PDB entry 7WKL | X-ray diffraction, 1.88 A resolution | chains A and B of the 4 polymer chains in the assembly

[Chain A (and B)]
Name: Amidohydrolase 2
Source organism: Aspergillus oryzae
Notes: chain B of this document is another copy of the same molecule, construct and numbering; everything in this record applies to it too
Reference sequence: A0A1S9DW14 (A0A1S9DW14_ASPOZ); residues 1-338 here = UniProt positions 1-338
Amino-acid sequence (339 residues; row label = number of the first residue in the row; numbering starts at 0):
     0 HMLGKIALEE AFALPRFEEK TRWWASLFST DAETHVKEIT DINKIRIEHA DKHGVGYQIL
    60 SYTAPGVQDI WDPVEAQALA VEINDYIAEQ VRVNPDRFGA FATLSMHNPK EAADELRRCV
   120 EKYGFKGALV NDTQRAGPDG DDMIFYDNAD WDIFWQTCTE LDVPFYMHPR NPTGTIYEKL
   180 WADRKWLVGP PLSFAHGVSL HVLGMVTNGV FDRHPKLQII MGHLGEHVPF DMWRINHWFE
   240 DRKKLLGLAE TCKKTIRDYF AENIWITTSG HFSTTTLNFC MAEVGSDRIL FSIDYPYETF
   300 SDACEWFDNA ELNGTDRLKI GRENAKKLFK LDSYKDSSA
Differences from the reference sequence: expression tag (0); engineered mutation Tyr-296 (Phe in A0A1S9DW14)

[Interface between chain A and chain B]
Residue-residue contacts - 131 pairs, chain A then chain B:
  Ser-25(A) with Leu-245(B)
  Leu-26(A) with Lys-242(B); Leu-245(B)
  Phe-27(A) with Trp-237(B)
  Ser-28(A) with Leu-245(B)
  Thr-29(A) with Asp-240(B); Arg-241(B); Leu-244(B)
  Asp-140(A) with Lys-178(B), salt bridge
  Met-142(A) with Leu-179(B), hydrophobic
  Phe-144(A) with Lys-178(B); Arg-183(B)
  Asp-146(A) with Arg-183(B), salt bridge
  Thr-174(A) with Lys-178(B)
  Ile-175(A) with Ile-175(B), hydrophobic; Leu-179(B), hydrophobic
  Lys-178(A) with Asp-140(B), salt bridge; Phe-144(B)
  Leu-179(A) with Met-142(B), hydrophobic; Leu-199(B)
  Trp-180(A) with Leu-199(B), hydrophobic
  Asp-182(A) with Asn-207(B), hydrogen bond (backbone-side chain)
  Arg-183(A) with Phe-144(B); Asp-146(B), salt bridge; Leu-199(B); Asn-207(B)
  Trp-185(A) with Lys-242(B), hydrogen bond (backbone-side chain); Leu-245(B); Gly-246(B); Leu-247(B)
  Leu-186(A) with Leu-199(B); Leu-202(B); Gly-203(B); Thr-206(B); Phe-238(B), hydrophobic
  Val-187(A) with Lys-242(B), hydrogen bond (backbone-side chain)
  Pro-189(A) with Arg-233(B); Trp-237(B), hydrophobic
  Pro-190(A) with Ile-234(B); Phe-238(B), hydrophobic
  Leu-191(A) with Ser-198(B); Leu-199(B), hydrophobic; Leu-202(B), hydrophobic
  His-195(A) with His-195(B); Ser-198(B), hydrogen bond
  Ser-198(A) with Leu-191(B); His-195(B), hydrogen bond
  Leu-199(A) with Leu-179(B); Trp-180(B), hydrophobic; Arg-183(B); Leu-186(B); Leu-191(B), hydrophobic
  Leu-202(A) with Leu-186(B); Leu-191(B), hydrophobic
  Gly-203(A) with Leu-186(B)
  Thr-206(A) with Leu-186(B)
  Asn-207(A) with Asp-182(B), hydrogen bond (side chain-backbone); Arg-183(B)
  His-222(A) with Arg-233(B), hydrogen bond
  Leu-223(A) with Phe-229(B)
  His-226(A) with His-226(B), hydrogen bond; Phe-229(B); Asp-230(B), salt bridge
  Pro-228(A) with Phe-229(B), hydrophobic
  Phe-229(A) with Leu-223(B); His-226(B); Pro-228(B), hydrophobic; Phe-229(B), hydrophobic; His-270(B), hydrogen bond (backbone-side chain); Thr-275(B); Phe-278(B), hydrophobic; Cys-279(B), hydrophobic
  Asp-230(A) with His-226(B), salt bridge; His-270(B), salt bridge
  Trp-232(A) with Gly-269(B); His-270(B); Phe-271(B); Ser-272(B)
  Arg-233(A) with Pro-189(B); His-222(B); Gly-269(B), hydrogen bond (side chain-backbone); His-270(B)
  Ile-234(A) with Pro-190(B)
  His-236(A) with Glu-297(B), salt bridge; Asp-301(B)
  Trp-237(A) with Phe-27(B); Pro-189(B), hydrophobic; Tyr-296(B); Glu-297(B), hydrogen bond
  Phe-238(A) with Leu-186(B), hydrophobic; Pro-190(B), hydrophobic
  Asp-240(A) with Thr-29(B)
  Arg-241(A) with Thr-29(B); Tyr-296(B), hydrogen bond (side chain-backbone); Glu-297(B), salt bridge
  Lys-242(A) with Leu-26(B); Trp-185(B), hydrogen bond (side chain-backbone); Val-187(B), hydrogen bond (side chain-backbone)
  Leu-244(A) with Thr-29(B)
  Leu-245(A) with Leu-26(B); Ser-28(B); Trp-185(B)
  Gly-246(A) with Trp-185(B)
  Leu-247(A) with Trp-185(B)
  Gly-269(A) with Trp-232(B); Arg-233(B), hydrogen bond (backbone-side chain)
  His-270(A) with Phe-229(B), hydrogen bond (side chain-backbone); Asp-230(B), salt bridge; Trp-232(B); Arg-233(B)
  Phe-271(A) with Trp-232(B)
  Ser-272(A) with Trp-232(B)
  Thr-274(A) with Phe-278(B); Ala-281(B); Glu-282(B)
  Thr-275(A) with Phe-229(B); Phe-278(B); Glu-282(B)
  Phe-278(A) with Phe-229(B), hydrophobic; Thr-274(B); Thr-275(B); Phe-278(B), hydrophobic
  Cys-279(A) with Phe-229(B), hydrophobic
  Ala-281(A) with Thr-274(B)
  Glu-282(A) with Thr-274(B); Thr-275(B)
  Tyr-296(A) with Trp-237(B); Arg-241(B), hydrogen bond (backbone-side chain)
  Glu-297(A) with His-236(B), salt bridge; Trp-237(B), hydrogen bond; Arg-241(B), salt bridge
Interface residues without a listed pair, chain A (65 interface residues in all): Lys-184, Phe-193, Thr-250, Ser-268, Asp-301
Interface residues without a listed pair, chain B (66 interface residues in all): Ser-25, Asp-141, Thr-174, Lys-184, Phe-193, Thr-250, Ser-268

[Overview]
Chain A and chain B form an interface of 65 and 66 residues respectively, with 18 hydrogen bonds and 12 salt
bridges. Polar pairs include Asp-140(A)/Lys-178(B), Asp-146(A)/Arg-183(B) and His-226(A)/Asp-230(B).
Both chains are Amidohydrolase 2 (Aspergillus oryzae). Entry 7WKL (Crystal structure of dihydroxybenzoate
decarboxylase mutant F296Y from Aspergillus oryzae in complex with catechol) was determined by X-ray
diffraction, deposited together with 7WKM and 7WMB.
